7KHP - chains A and B; structure by X-ray diffraction, 1.95 A resolution.

# Chain A (and B)
Molecule: 3C-like proteinase
From: Severe acute respiratory syndrome coronavirus 2
Notes: EC 3.4.22.69; chain B of this document is another copy of the same molecule, construct and numbering; everything in this record applies to it too
Reference sequence: P0DTD1 (R1AB_SARS2); residues 1-306 here correspond to UniProt positions 3264-3569 (UniProt number = residue number + 3263)
Chain sequence (306 residues; numbered 1 to 306; the number before each row is that of its first residue):
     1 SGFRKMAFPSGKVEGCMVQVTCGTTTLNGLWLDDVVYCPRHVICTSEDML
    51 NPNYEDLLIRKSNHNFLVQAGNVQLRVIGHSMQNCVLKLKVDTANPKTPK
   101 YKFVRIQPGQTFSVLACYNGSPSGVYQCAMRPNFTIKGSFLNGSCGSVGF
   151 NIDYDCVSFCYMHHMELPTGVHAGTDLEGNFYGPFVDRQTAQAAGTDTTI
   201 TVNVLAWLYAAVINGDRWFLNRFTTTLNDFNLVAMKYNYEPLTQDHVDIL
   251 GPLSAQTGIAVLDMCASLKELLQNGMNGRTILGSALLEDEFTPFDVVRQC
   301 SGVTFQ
Swiss-Prot annotation at these positions:
  - active site: His-41 (For 3CL-PRO activity), Cys-145 (Nucleophile)
  - site: Gln-306 (Cleavage)
  - cross-link (Glycyl lysine isopeptide (Lys-Gly)): Lys-5 (interchain with G-Cter in ubiquitin), Lys-90 (interchain with G-Cter in ubiquitin)
Reported in the primary citation:
  - catalytic residues: His-41, Gly-143, Cys-145
  - contacts within the chain: Pro-39/His-41, His-41/Met-49, His-41/His-164 (water-mediated contact), His-41/Asp-187 (water-mediated contact), Phe-8/Phe-305 (hydrophobic contact), Pro-9/Phe-305 (hydrophobic contact), Arg-298/Phe-305 (hydrophobic contact)
  - conformationally variable residues (loop rearrangement, side-chain flip): Asn-142, Met-165 to Pro-168, Asp-187 to Ala-191
  - self-association interface (contacts with another copy of this molecule): Ser-1, Ser-301 to Gln-306
  - mutagenesis - P9T (>50 fold): decreased catalytic activity
  - mutagenesis - P9T: decreased binding to 3C-like proteinase (chain A)
  - mutagenesis - C145A: abolished catalytic activity

# Interface between chain A and chain B
Pairs across the interface (81; chain A residue first):
  Ser-1(A) with Ser-139(B); Phe-140(B), hydrogen bond (backbone-backbone); Glu-166(B), hydrogen bond; Gly-170(B); His-172(B), hydrogen bond (backbone-side chain)
  Gly-2(A) with Gly-138(B); Ser-139(B), hydrogen bond (backbone-side chain)
  Arg-4(A) with Gln-127(B), hydrogen bond (side chain-backbone); Lys-137(B), hydrogen bond (side chain-backbone); Glu-290(B), salt bridge
  Lys-5(A) with Arg-4(B); Tyr-126(B)
  Met-6(A) with Gly-124(B); Val-125(B); Tyr-126(B), hydrophobic; Ser-139(B)
  Ala-7(A) with Gly-124(B); Val-125(B), hydrogen bond (backbone-backbone)
  Phe-8(A) with Val-125(B)
  Pro-9(A) with Ser-10(B); Glu-14(B); Pro-122(B), hydrophobic; Ser-123(B)
  Ser-10(A) with Pro-9(B); Ser-10(B), hydrogen bond (backbone-side chain); Glu-14(B), hydrogen bond (backbone-side chain)
  Gly-11(A) with Gly-11(B); Glu-14(B), hydrogen bond (backbone-side chain)
  Glu-14(A) with Pro-9(B); Ser-10(B), hydrogen bond (side chain-backbone); Gly-11(B), hydrogen bond (side chain-backbone)
  Pro-122(A) with Pro-9(B), hydrophobic
  Ser-123(A) with Pro-9(B); Arg-298(B), hydrogen bond (backbone-side chain)
  Gly-124(A) with Met-6(B); Ala-7(B)
  Val-125(A) with Met-6(B); Ala-7(B), hydrogen bond (backbone-backbone); Phe-8(B); Val-125(B), hydrophobic
  Tyr-126(A) with Arg-4(B); Lys-5(B); Met-6(B), hydrophobic
  Gln-127(A) with Arg-4(B), hydrogen bond (backbone-side chain)
  Lys-137(A) with Arg-4(B), hydrogen bond (backbone-side chain)
  Gly-138(A) with Ser-1(B); Gly-2(B)
  Ser-139(A) with Ser-1(B); Gly-2(B), hydrogen bond (side chain-backbone); Arg-4(B); Met-6(B); Gln-299(B), hydrogen bond
  Phe-140(A) with Ser-1(B), hydrogen bond (backbone-backbone)
  Leu-141(A) with Arg-298(B); Gln-299(B); Ser-301(B)
  Glu-166(A) with Ser-1(B), hydrogen bond (side chain-backbone)
  Gly-170(A) with Ser-1(B)
  His-172(A) with Ser-1(B), hydrogen bond (side chain-backbone)
  Thr-280(A) with Leu-286(B)
  Ala-285(A) with Ala-285(B), hydrophobic; Leu-286(B), hydrophobic
  Leu-286(A) with Thr-280(B); Gly-283(B); Ala-285(B), hydrophobic
  Glu-290(A) with Arg-4(B), salt bridge
  Gln-299(A) with Ser-139(B), hydrogen bond; Leu-141(B)
  Cys-300(A) with Leu-141(B)
  Ser-301(A) with Leu-141(B)
  Gly-302(A) with Tyr-118(B); Ser-123(B); Leu-141(B)
  Val-303(A) with Ser-123(B), hydrogen bond (backbone-side chain)
  Thr-304(A) with Tyr-118(B); Ser-121(B); Pro-122(B)
  Phe-305(A) with Ser-121(B); Pro-122(B), hydrogen bond (backbone-backbone); Ser-123(B)
  Gln-306(A) with Ser-121(B)
Other interface residues (no listed pair), chain A (41 interface residues in all): Phe-3, Leu-115, Cys-128, Gly-283
Other interface residues (no listed pair), chain B (41 interface residues in all): Phe-3, Lys-12, Leu-115, Cys-128, Ser-284, Cys-300

# Summary
Chain A and chain B each contribute 41 residues to their interface; the contacts include 24 hydrogen bonds and
2 salt bridges. Polar pairs include Arg-4(A)/Glu-290(B), Ser-1(A)/Glu-166(B) and Ser-1(A)/His-172(B). Curated
annotation (UniProt) lists active-site residues His-41(A) and Cys-145(A) on chain A. From the paper: catalytic
residues His-41(A), Gly-143(A) and Cys-145(A); P9T of chain A reduces catalytic activity.
Both chains are 3C-like proteinase (Severe acute respiratory syndrome coronavirus 2). Entry 7KHP (Acyl-enzyme
intermediate structure of SARS-CoV-2 Mpro in complex with its C-terminal autoprocessing sequence) was
determined by X-ray diffraction together with 7JOY and 7JP1 from the same study.
